Entry 6VOI (electron microscopy, 4.03 A resolution (low resolution: residue-level contacts below are approximate; hydrogen-bond / salt-bridge calls are withheld)); this record covers chains B and D of the 9 polymer chains in the assembly.

[Chain B]
Protein: ATP synthase subunit alpha, chloroplastic
Organism: Spinacia oleracea
Notes: EC 7.1.2.2
UniProtKB: P06450 (ATPA_SPIOL); residues 1-507 here = UniProt positions 1-507
Amino-acid sequence (507 residues; each row starts with the number of its first residue):
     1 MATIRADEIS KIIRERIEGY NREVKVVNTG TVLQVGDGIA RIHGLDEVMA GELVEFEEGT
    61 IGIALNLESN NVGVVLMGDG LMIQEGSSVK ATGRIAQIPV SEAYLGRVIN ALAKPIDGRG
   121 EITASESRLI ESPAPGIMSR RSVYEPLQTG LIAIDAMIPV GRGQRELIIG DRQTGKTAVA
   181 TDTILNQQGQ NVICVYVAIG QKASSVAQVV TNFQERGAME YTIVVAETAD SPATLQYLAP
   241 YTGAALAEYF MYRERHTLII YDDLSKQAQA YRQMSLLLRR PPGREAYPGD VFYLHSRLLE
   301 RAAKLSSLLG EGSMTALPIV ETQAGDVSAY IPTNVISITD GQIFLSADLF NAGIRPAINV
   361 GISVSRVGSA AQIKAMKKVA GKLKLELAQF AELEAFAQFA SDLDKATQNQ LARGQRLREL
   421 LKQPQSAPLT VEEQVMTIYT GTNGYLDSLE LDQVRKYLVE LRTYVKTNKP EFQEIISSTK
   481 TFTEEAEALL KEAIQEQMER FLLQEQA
Unresolved in the structure: 1, 504-507
Ligand contacts:
  - ATP (adenosine-5'-triphosphate), molecule 1: Arg172, Gln173, Thr174, Gly175, Lys176, Thr177, Ala178, Gln201, Gln208, Asp263, Glu321, Phe350, Arg355, Pro356, Pro424, Gln425
  - ATP, molecule 2: Ser337, Val364, Arg366
Curated features (UniProtKB/Swiss-Prot):
  - binding site (ATP): Gly170 to Thr177
  - site: Ser363 (Required for activity)

[Chain D]
Protein: ATP synthase subunit beta, chloroplastic
Organism: Spinacia oleracea
Notes: EC 7.1.2.2
UniProtKB: P00825 (ATPB_SPIOL); numbering as in UniProt (aligned over 1-498)
Amino-acid sequence (498 residues; numbered 1 to 498; the number before each row is that of its first residue):
     1 MRINPTTSDP GVSTLEKKNL GRIAQIIGPV LDVAFPPGKM PNIYNALIVK GRDTAGQPMN
    61 VTCEVQQLLG NNRVRAVAMS ATDGLTRGME VIDTGAPLSV PVGGATLGRI FNVLGEPVDN
   121 LGPVDTRTTS PIHRSAPAFT QLDTKLSIFE TGIKVVDLLA PYRRGGKIGL FGGAGVGKTV
   181 LIMELINNIA KAHGGVSVFG GVGERTREGN DLYMEMKESG VINEQNIAES KVALVYGQMN
   241 EPPGARMRVG LTALTMAEYF RDVNEQDVLL FIDNIFRFVQ AGSEVSALLG RMPSAVGYQP
   301 TLSTEMGSLQ ERITSTKEGS ITSIQAVYVP ADDLTDPAPA TTFAHLDATT VLSRGLAAKG
   361 IYPAVDPLDS TSTMLQPRIV GEEHYEIAQR VKETLQRYKE LQDIIAILGL DELSEEDRLT
   421 VARARKIERF LSQPFFVAEV FTGSPGKYVG LAETIRGFQL ILSGELDSLP EQAFYLVGNI
   481 DEATAKAMNL EMESKLKK
Unresolved in the structure: 1-16, 495-498
Ligand contacts:
  - ATP (adenosine-5'-triphosphate), molecule 1: Gly173, Ala174, Gly175, Val176, Gly177, Lys178, Thr179, Val180, Glu204, Arg205, Met239, Asp273, Asn274, Tyr362, Gln433, Phe435, Ala438, Phe441, Thr442
  - ATP, molecule 2: Ser372, Thr373, Met374, Leu375, Gln376, Tyr385
Curated features (UniProtKB/Swiss-Prot):
  - binding site (ATP): Gly172 to Thr179

[Interface between chain B and chain D]
Residue-residue contacts (92):
  Gly44(B) - Arg87(D)
  Asp46(B) - Arg87(D)
  Glu47(B) - Thr86(D)
  Val48(B) - Leu85(D)
  Val48(B) - Thr86(D)
  Met49(B) - Gly84(D)
  Met49(B) - Leu85(D)
  Met49(B) - Thr86(D)
  Ala50(B) - Ile26(D)
  Ala50(B) - Thr82(D)
  Ala50(B) - Asp83(D)
  Ala50(B) - Gly84(D)
  Ala50(B) - Leu85(D)
  Asn66(B) - Ile26(D)
  Asn66(B) - Ile27(D)
  Leu67(B) - Gln25(D)
  Leu67(B) - Ile26(D)
  Leu67(B) - Arg87(D)
  Glu68(B) - Gln25(D)
  Glu68(B) - Arg87(D)
  Ser69(B) - Gln25(D)
  Ser69(B) - Arg87(D)
  Asn70(B) - Arg87(D)
  Ile95(B) - Asp83(D)
  Glu131(B) - Asp83(D)
  Ala134(B) - Asn240(D)
  Ile137(B) - Ile110(D)
  Ile137(B) - Val118(D)
  Ile137(B) - Thr206(D)
  Ile137(B) - Asn210(D)
  Ile137(B) - Tyr236(D)
  Ile137(B) - Gln238(D)
  Met138(B) - Val118(D)
  Met138(B) - Asn120(D)
  Arg140(B) - Thr206(D)
  Arg140(B) - Asn210(D)
  Arg141(B) - Asn210(D)
  Ser142(B) - Asn210(D)
  Ser142(B) - Asp211(D)
  Arg280(B) - Leu288(D)
  Pro281(B) - Ala287(D)
  Pro281(B) - Pro293(D)
  Pro282(B) - Val296(D)
  Pro282(B) - Gly297(D)
  Gly283(B) - Val296(D)
  Gly283(B) - Gly297(D)
  Arg284(B) - Tyr298(D)
  Arg284(B) - Pro330(D)
  Arg284(B) - Ala331(D)
  Arg284(B) - Asp336(D)
  Gly289(B) - Gln280(D)
  Gly289(B) - Glu284(D)
  Asp290(B) - Glu284(D)
  Phe292(B) - Met239(D)
  Phe292(B) - Arg277(D)
  Phe292(B) - Gln280(D)
  Tyr293(B) - Pro242(D)
  Tyr293(B) - Arg246(D)
  Ser296(B) - Met239(D)
  Glu300(B) - Thr206(D)
  Glu300(B) - Gln238(D)
  Glu300(B) - Met239(D)
  Glu300(B) - Asn240(D)
  Val327(B) - Arg354(D)
  Ser328(B) - Ala331(D)
  Ser328(B) - Asp332(D)
  Ser328(B) - Arg354(D)
  Tyr330(B) - Gln280(D)
  Thr333(B) - Ala174(D)
  Thr333(B) - Tyr328(D)
  Thr333(B) - Ala331(D)
  Thr333(B) - Arg354(D)
  Asn334(B) - Arg277(D)
  Ile336(B) - Ala174(D)
  Ser337(B) - Ala174(D)
  Ser337(B) - Arg205(D)
  Ser337(B) - Arg277(D)
  Ile338(B) - Arg205(D)
  Ile338(B) - Met239(D)
  Thr339(B) - Arg205(D)
  Asp340(B) - Arg205(D)
  Asp340(B) - Arg207(D)
  Arg366(B) - Thr179(D)
  Arg366(B) - Met183(D)
  Arg366(B) - Arg205(D)
  Arg366(B) - Arg207(D)
  Arg366(B) - Glu208(D)
  Arg366(B) - Phe441(D)
  Val367(B) - Arg207(D)
  Val367(B) - Val440(D)
  Ser369(B) - Val440(D)
  Glu392(B) - Gln472(D)
Also at the interface, not in a pair above, chain B (54 interface residues in all): Leu45, Gly51, Leu65, Pro135, Arg165, Arg297, Gly341, Gln342, Gly368, Phe396
Also at the interface, not in a pair above, chain D (57 interface residues in all): Ala24, Gly28, Arg73, Asp119, Gly175, Glu204, Gly209, Met214, Glu241, Pro243, Asp333, Arg429

[Summary]
The interface between chain B and chain D involves 54 residues on one side and 57 on the other. One ATP
molecule is bound between chain B and chain D. Ligands of chain B: ATP. Ligands of chain D: ATP.
Chain B is ATP synthase subunit alpha, chloroplastic and chain D is ATP synthase subunit beta, chloroplastic,
both from Spinacia oleracea; the structure, Chloroplast ATP synthase (O1, CF1), was determined by electron
microscopy, deposited together with 6VM1, 6VM4, 6VMB, 6VMD, 6VMG, 6VOF and 8 further entries.
